PDB entry 1FZH | X-ray diffraction, 2.60 A resolution | chains B and C of the 6 polymer chains in the assembly

[Chain B]
Molecule: Methane monooxygenase component A, alpha chain
Source organism: Methylococcus capsulatus
Notes: EC 1.14.13.25
UniProt: P22869 (MEMA_METCA); residue numbers follow UniProt; this construct covers 1-527
Amino-acid sequence (527 residues; numbered 1 to 527; the number before each row is that of its first residue):
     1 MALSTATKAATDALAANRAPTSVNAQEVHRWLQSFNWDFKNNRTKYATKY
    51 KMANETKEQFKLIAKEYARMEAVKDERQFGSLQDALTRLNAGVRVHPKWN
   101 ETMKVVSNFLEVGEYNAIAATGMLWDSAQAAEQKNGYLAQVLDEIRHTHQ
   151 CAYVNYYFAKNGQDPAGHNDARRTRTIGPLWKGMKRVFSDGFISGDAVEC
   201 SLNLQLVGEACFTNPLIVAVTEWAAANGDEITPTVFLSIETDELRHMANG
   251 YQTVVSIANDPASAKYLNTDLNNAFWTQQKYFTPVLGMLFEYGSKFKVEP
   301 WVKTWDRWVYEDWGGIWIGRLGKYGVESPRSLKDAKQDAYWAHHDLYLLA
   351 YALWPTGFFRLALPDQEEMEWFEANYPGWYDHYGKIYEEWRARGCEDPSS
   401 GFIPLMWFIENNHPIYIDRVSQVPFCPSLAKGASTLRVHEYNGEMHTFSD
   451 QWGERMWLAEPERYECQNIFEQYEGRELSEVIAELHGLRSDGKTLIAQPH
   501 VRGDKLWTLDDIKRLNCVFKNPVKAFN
Disordered / not traced: 1-17
Metal / ion sites: Fe ion site 1: Glu114, Glu144, His147; Fe ion site 2: Glu144, Glu209, Glu243, His246; Ca2+ site 1: Asp334, Gln337, Asp338; Ca2+ site 2: Ser428 (shared with 1 residue of chain A)
Ligand contacts:
  - xenon (XE), molecule 1: Val106, Phe109, Met184, Phe282, Leu286, Leu289
  - xenon (XE), molecule 2: Val106, Leu216, Val220, Leu286, Leu289, Phe290
  - xenon (XE), molecule 3: Tyr115, Thr148, His149
  - xenon (XE), molecule 4: Leu353, Pro355, Thr356, Ile403, Leu405, Leu478, Phe519
  - xenon (XE), molecule 5: Leu405, Cys517, Val518, Phe519
Swiss-Prot annotation at these positions:
  - active site: Cys151
  - binding site (Fe cation): Glu114, Glu144, His147, Glu209, Glu243, His246

[Chain C]
Molecule: Methane monooxygenase component A, beta chain
Source organism: Methylococcus capsulatus
Notes: EC 1.14.13.25
UniProt: P18798 (MEMB_METCA); residues 1-389 here = UniProt positions 1-389
Amino-acid sequence (389 residues; numbered 1 to 389; the number before each row is that of its first residue):
     1 MSMLGERRRGLTDPEMAAVILKALPEAPLDGNNKMGYFVTPRWKRLTEYE
    51 ALTVYAQPNADWIAGGLDWGDWTQKFHGGRPSWGNETTELRTVDWFKHRD
   101 PLRRWHAPYVKDKAEEWRYTDRFLQGYSADGQIRAMNPTWRDEFINRYWG
   151 AFLFNEYGLFNAHSQGAREALSDVTRVSLAFWGFDKIDIAQMIQLERGFL
   201 AKIVPGFDESTAVPKAEWTNGEVYKSARLAVEGLWQEVFDWNESAFSVHA
   251 VYDALFGQFVRREFFQRLAPRFGDNLTPFFINQAQTYFQIAKQGVQDLYY
   301 NCLGDDPEFSDYNRTVMRNWTGKWLEPTIAALRDFMGLFAKLPAGTTDKE
   351 EITASLYRVVDDWIEDYASRIDFKADRDQIVKAVLAGLK
Disordered / not traced: 1
Construct notes: conflict Arg370 (Ala in P18798)
Metal / ion sites: Ca2+ site 1 near Glu222 (its only coordinating residue here); Ca2+ site 2 near Asp348 (its only coordinating residue here)

[Chain B / chain C interface]
Residue-residue contacts (12):
  Arg18(B) - Lys292(C)
  Arg18(B) - Asp362(C)  salt bridge
  Arg18(B) - Glu365(C)  salt bridge
  Arg18(B) - Asp366(C)  salt bridge
  Glu76(B) - Lys111(C)  salt bridge
  Arg88(B) - Arg9(C)
  Asn90(B) - Met3(C)
  Asn90(B) - Leu4(C)
  Val93(B) - Met3(C)  hydrophobic
  Arg94(B) - Leu4(C)
  Arg94(B) - Thr12(C)  hydrogen bond (side chain-backbone)
  Gln163(B) - Met3(C)
Interface residues without a listed pair, chain B (8 interface residues in all): Leu89
Interface residues without a listed pair, chain C (11 interface residues in all): Leu11, Asp13

[In short]
Chain B and chain C form an interface of 8 and 11 residues respectively; the contacts include 1 hydrogen bond
and 4 salt bridges. Polar contacts include Arg18(B)-Asp362(C), Arg18(B)-Glu365(C) and Arg18(B)-Asp366(C).
Ligands of chain B: 5 copies of xenon.
Chain B is Methane monooxygenase component A, alpha chain and chain C is Methane monooxygenase component A,
beta chain, both from Methylococcus capsulatus; the structure, Methane monooxygenase hydroxylase, form II
pressurized with xenon gas, was determined by X-ray diffraction together with 1FZ8, 1FZ9 and 1FZI from the
same study.
